Entry 5OPA (X-ray diffraction, 1.34 A resolution); this record covers chain A.

# Chain A
Protein: Mycocyclosin synthase
From: Mycobacterium tuberculosis (strain CDC 1551 / Oshkosh)
Notes: EC 1.14.21.9
UniProt: P9WPP6 (CP121_MYCTO); numbering as in UniProt (aligned over 1-396)
Chain sequence (396 residues; row label = number of the first residue in the row):
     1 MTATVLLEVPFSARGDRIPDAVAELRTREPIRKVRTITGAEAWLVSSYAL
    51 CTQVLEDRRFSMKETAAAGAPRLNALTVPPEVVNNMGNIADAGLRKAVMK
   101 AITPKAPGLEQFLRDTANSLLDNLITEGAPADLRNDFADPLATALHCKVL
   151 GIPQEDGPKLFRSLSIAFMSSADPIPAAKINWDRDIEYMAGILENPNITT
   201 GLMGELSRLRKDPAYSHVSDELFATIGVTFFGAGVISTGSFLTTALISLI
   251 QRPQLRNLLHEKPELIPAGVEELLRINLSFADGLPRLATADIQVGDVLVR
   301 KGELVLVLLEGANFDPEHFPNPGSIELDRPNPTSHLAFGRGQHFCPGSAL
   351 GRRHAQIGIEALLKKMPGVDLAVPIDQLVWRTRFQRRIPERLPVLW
Not modelled in the structure: 1-3
Ion coordination: heme Fe near C345 (its only coordinating residue here)
Small-molecule neighbours:
  - A2W (3-(4-fluorophenyl)-4-(imidazol-1-ylmethyl)-1-phenyl-pyrazole): T77, V78, V82, N85, S163, L164, A167, F168, W182, D185, V228, T229, G232, A233, Q385
  - heme (HEM): M62, M86, I102, H146, F230, A233, G234, S237, T238, F241, L274, N277, S279, F280, L284, R286, L309, L336, A337, F338, G339, Q342, H343, C345, P346, G347, L350, G351

# Overview
Bound to chain A: heme and compound A2W.
Chain A is Mycocyclosin synthase (Mycobacterium tuberculosis (strain CDC 1551 / Oshkosh)); the structure, The
crystal structure of P450 CYP121 in complex with lead compound 7b, was determined by X-ray diffraction
together with 5O4K, 5O4L and 5OP9 from the same study.
